PDB entry 3OTO | X-ray diffraction, 3.69 A resolution | chains A and H of the 21 polymer chains in the assembly

Chain A:
Molecule: 16S rRNA
From: Thermus thermophilus
Sequence (1522 nucleotides; numbered 0 to 1544 plus 19 insertion-coded residues; 42 numbers in that range are skipped by the numbering (no residue carries them; nothing is unmodelled there); the number before each row is that of its first residue; a row labelled like 190A-190L holds insertion residues (190A, then the next letters in order); numbering starts at 0):
     0 UUUGUUGGAGAGUUUGAUCCUGGCUCAGGGUGAACGCUGGCGGCGUGCCU
    50 AAGACAUGCAAGUCGUGCGGG
    73 CCGCGGGGUUUU
    88 ACUCCG
    95 UGGUC
   101 AGCGGCGGACGGGUGAGUAACGCGUGGGU
  129A G
   130 ACCUACCCGGAAGAGGGGGACAACCCGGGGAAACUCGGGCUAAUCCCCCA
   180 UGUGGACCCGC
190A-190L CCCUUGGGGUGU
   191 GUCCAAAGGGCUUU
   216 GCCCGCUUCCGGAUGGGCCCGCGUCCCAUCAGCUAGUUGGUGGGGUAAUG
   266 GCCCACCAAGGCGACGACGGGUAGCCGGUCUGAGAGGAUGGCCGGCCACA
   316 GGGGCACUGAGACACGGGCCCCACUCCUACGGGAGGCAGCAGUUAGGAAU
   366 CUUCCGCAAUGGGCGCAAGCCUGACGGAGCGACGCCGCUUGGAGGAAGAA
   416 GCCCUUCGGGGUGUAAACUCCUGAA
   442 CCCGGGACGAAACCCCCGACGA
   474 GGGGACUGACGGUACCGGG
   494 GUAAUAGCGCCGGCCAACUCCGUGCCAGCAGCCGCGGUAAUACGGAGGGC
   544 GCGAGCGUUACCCGGAUUCACUGGGCGUAAAGGGCGUGUAGGCGGCCUGG
   594 GGCGUCCCAUGUGAAAGACCACGGCUCAACCGUGGGGGAGCGUGGGAUAC
   644 GCUCAGGCUAGACGGUGGGAGAGGGUGGUGGAAUUCCCGGAGUAGCGGUG
   694 AAAUGCGCAGAUACCGGGAGGAACGCCGAUGGCGAAGGCAGCCACCUGGU
   744 CCACCCGUGACGCUGAGGCGCGAAAGCGUGGGGAGCAAACCGGAUUAGAU
   794 ACCCGGGUAGUCCACGCCCUAAACGAUGCGCGCUAGGUCUCUGGGUCU
   848 CCUGGGGGCCGAAGCUAACGCGUUAAGCGCGCCGCCUGGGGAGUACGGCC
   898 GCAAGGCUGAAACUCAAAGGAAUUGACGGGGGCCCGCACAAGCGGUGGAG
   948 CAUGUGGUUUAAUUCGAAGCAACGCGAAGAACCUUACCAGGCCUUGACAU
   998 GCUAGG
 1003A G
  1004 AACCCGGGUGAAAGCCUGGGGUGCCCC
1030A-1030D GCGA
  1031 GGGGAGCCCUAGCACAGGUGCUGCAUGGCCGUCGUCAGCUCGUGCCGUGA
  1081 GGUGUUGGGUUAAGUCCCGCAACGAGCGCAACCCCCGCCGUUAGUUGCCA
  1131 GCGGUUCGGCCGGGCACUCUAACGGGACUGCCCGCGAAA
  1171 GCGGGAGGAAGGAGGGGACGACGUCUGGUCAGCAUGGCCCUUACGGCCUG
  1221 GGCGACACACGUGCUACAAUGCCCACUACAAAGCGAUGCCACCCGGCAAC
  1271 GGGGAGCUAAUCGCAAAAAGGUGGGCCCAGUUCGGAUUGGGGUCUGCAAC
  1321 CCGACCCCAUGAAGCCGGAAUCGCUAGUAAUCGCGGAUCAG
 1361A C
  1362 CAUGCCGCGGUGAAUACGUUCCCGGGCCUUGUACACACCGCCCGUCACGC
  1412 CAUGGGAGCGGGCUCUACCCGAAGUCGCCGGG
  1446 AGCCUACGGG
  1459 CAGGCGCCGAGGGUAGGGCCCGUGACUGGGGCGAAGUCGUAACAAGGUAG
  1509 CUGUACCGGAAGGUGCGGCUGGAUCACCUCCUUUCU
Unresolved in the structure: 0-4, 1535-1538
Metal / ion sites: Mg2+ site 1: U12, G22; K+ site 1 near G21 (its only coordinating residue here); Mg2+ site 2 near C48 (its only coordinating residue here); K+ site 2: A53, A353; Mg2+ site 3 near U62 (its only coordinating residue here); Mg2+ site 4: A116, G117, G289; Mg2+ site 5: A116, G289; Mg2+ site 6: C121, G124, U125, G236; Mg2+ site 7 near A195 (its only coordinating residue here); K+ site 3: G297, G299, G558; K+ site 4 near G305 (its only coordinating residue here); K+ site 5 near C352 (its only coordinating residue here); 36 more Mg2+ sites not listed; 17 more K+ sites not listed
Reported in the primary citation:
  - contacts within the chain: G1516-A1519 (hydrogen bond)
  - conformationally variable residues (domain motion, loop rearrangement): A792, U793, A794, C1054, A1492, A1493, G1517, A1518, A1519

Chain H:
Name: 30S ribosomal protein S8
From: Thermus thermophilus
UniProt: P24319 (RS8_THETH); numbering as in UniProt (aligned over 1-138)
Sequence (138 residues; each row starts with the number of its first residue):
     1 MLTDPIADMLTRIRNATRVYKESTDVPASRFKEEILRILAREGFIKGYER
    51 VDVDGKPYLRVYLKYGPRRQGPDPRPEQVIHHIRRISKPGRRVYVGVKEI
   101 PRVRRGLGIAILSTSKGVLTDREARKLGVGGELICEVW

Interface between chain A and chain H:
Contacting residue pairs (66; chain A residue first):
  C564(A) - Arg91(H)  hydrogen bond to the sugar
  C586(A) - Pro89(H)  phosphate contact
  C586(A) - Gly90(H)  sugar contact
  G587(A) - Met1(H)  phosphate contact
  G587(A) - Thr3(H)  sugar contact
  G587(A) - Pro89(H)  phosphate contact
  G587(A) - Arg92(H)  salt bridge to the phosphate
  G588(A) - Pro5(H)  phosphate contact
  C589(A) - Ala28(H)  sugar contact
  C589(A) - Ser29(H)  phosphate contact
  C590(A) - Ser29(H)  phosphate contact
  C590(A) - Arg30(H)  hydrogen bond to the phosphate
  U591(A) - Arg30(H)  salt bridge to the phosphate
  G597(A) - Tyr94(H)  hydrogen bond to the base
  U598(A) - Tyr94(H)  sugar contact
  C599(A) - Val95(H)  sugar contact
  C599(A) - Gly96(H)  phosphate contact
  C599(A) - Val97(H)  phosphate contact
  C599(A) - Ser115(H)  base contact
  C599(A) - Val129(H)  sugar contact
  C599(A) - Gly130(H)  hydrogen bond to the sugar
  C600(A) - Gly96(H)  phosphate contact
  C600(A) - Val97(H)  hydrogen bond to the phosphate
  C600(A) - Lys98(H)  salt bridge to the phosphate
  C600(A) - Gly128(H)  sugar contact
  C600(A) - Val129(H)  sugar contact
  A640(A) - Ser115(H)  hydrogen bond to the sugar
  U641(A) - Ser115(H)  sugar contact
  A642(A) - Ser113(H)  hydrogen bond to the base
  A642(A) - Thr114(H)  base contact
  A642(A) - Ser115(H)  base contact
  C643(A) - Phe31(H)  sugar contact
  C643(A) - Arg92(H)  sugar contact
  C643(A) - Ser113(H)  sugar contact
  C643(A) - Glu132(H)  hydrogen bond to the sugar
  G644(A) - Arg92(H)  sugar contact
  U652(A) - Lys56(H)  phosphate contact
  A653(A) - Lys56(H)  salt bridge to the phosphate
  G654(A) - Met1(H)  sugar contact
  C824(A) - Met1(H)  sugar contact
  G825(A) - Leu2(H)  sugar contact
  G825(A) - Asp8(H)  hydrogen bond to the sugar
  G825(A) - Thr11(H)  base contact
  G825(A) - Arg12(H)  hydrogen bond to the sugar
  C826(A) - Arg12(H)  sugar contact
  C826(A) - Asn15(H)  hydrogen bond to the base
  U827(A) - Val19(H)  sugar contact
  A828(A) - Lys21(H)  salt bridge to the phosphate
  A860(A) - Arg18(H)  hydrogen bond to the sugar
  A860(A) - Arg75(H)  hydrogen bond to the phosphate
  G861(A) - Arg75(H)  salt bridge to the phosphate
  G874(A) - Asn15(H)  base contact
  C875(A) - Thr11(H)  base contact
  C875(A) - Arg14(H)  hydrogen bond to the sugar
  C875(A) - Asn15(H)  hydrogen bond to the sugar
  G876(A) - Ala7(H)  sugar contact
  G876(A) - Thr11(H)  hydrogen bond to the sugar
  G876(A) - Arg14(H)  phosphate contact
  C877(A) - Thr3(H)  hydrogen bond to the base
  C877(A) - Asp4(H)  sugar contact
  C877(A) - Ala7(H)  sugar contact
  C877(A) - Lys88(H)  salt bridge to the phosphate
  C877(A) - Pro89(H)  sugar contact
  G878(A) - Thr3(H)  sugar contact
  G878(A) - Lys88(H)  phosphate contact
  G878(A) - Pro89(H)  phosphate contact
Interface residues without a listed pair, chain A (34 interface residues in all): A753, G823, C879
Interface residues without a listed pair, chain H (43 interface residues in all): Pro57, Glu99, Lys116, Gly117, Val118, Gly131

In short:
The interface between chain A and chain H involves 34 residues on one side and 43 on the other, with 17
hydrogen bonds and 7 salt bridges. Polar pairs include G597(A)-Tyr94(H), A642(A)-Ser113(H) and
C826(A)-Asn15(H). The paper reports conformational variability at A792(A), U793(A) and A794(A) among others;
contacts within the chain involving G1516(A) and A1519(A).
Chain A is 16S rRNA and chain H is 30S ribosomal protein S8, both from Thermus thermophilus; the structure,
Crystal Structure of the 30S ribosomal subunit from a KsgA mutant of Thermus thermophilus (HB8), was
determined by X-ray diffraction.
